PDB entry 5GJA | X-ray diffraction, 2.10 A resolution | chains A and F of the 8 polymer chains in the assembly

# Chain A (and F)
Name: 1-aminocyclopropane-1-carboxylate oxidase 2
Source organism: Arabidopsis thaliana
Notes: EC 1.14.17.4; chain F of this document is another copy of the same molecule, construct and numbering; everything in this record applies to it too
Reference sequence: Q41931 (ACCO2_ARATH); residue numbers follow UniProt; this construct covers 1-303
Sequence (303 residues; row label = number of the first residue in the row):
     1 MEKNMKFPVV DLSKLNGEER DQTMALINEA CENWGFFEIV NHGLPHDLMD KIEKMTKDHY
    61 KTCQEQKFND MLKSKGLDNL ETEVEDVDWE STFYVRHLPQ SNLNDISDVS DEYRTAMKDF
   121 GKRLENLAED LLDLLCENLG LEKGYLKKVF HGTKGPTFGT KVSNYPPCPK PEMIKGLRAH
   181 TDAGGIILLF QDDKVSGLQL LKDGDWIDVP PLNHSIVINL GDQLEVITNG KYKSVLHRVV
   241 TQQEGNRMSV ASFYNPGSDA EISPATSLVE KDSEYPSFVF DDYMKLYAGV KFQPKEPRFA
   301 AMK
Unresolved in the structure: 1-4 (chain F: 1-5)
Bound ions: Zn2+: His180, Asp182, His237 (together with pyridine-2-carboxylic acid)
Residues lining bound ligands: pyridine-2-carboxylic acid (6PC): Lys161, Leu177, His180, Asp182, Ile187, Leu189, Asn219, His237, Ala251, Phe253, Lys291
From the paper describing this entry:
  - Zn2+ coordination: His180, Asp182, His237
  - mutagenesis - K161A/A251L, K161A/F253A, H180A: abolished binding to pyridine-2-carboxylic acid
  - binding site for pyridine-2-carboxylic acid: Lys161, Ile187, Leu189, Ala251, Phe253, Lys291
  - mutagenesis - K161A: decreased binding to pyridine-2-carboxylic acid
  - mutagenesis - K161A: decreased catalytic activity
  - mutagenesis - K161A/A251L, K161A/F253A: abolished catalytic activity

# How chain A and chain F interact
Pairs across the interface - 11 pairs, chain A then chain F:
  Thr266(A) with Asp21(F); Ala25(F)
  Ser267(A) with Ala25(F)
  Val269(A) with Gln22(F); Ala25(F)
  Glu270(A) with Gln22(F); Ala25(F); Leu26(F); Glu29(F)
  Lys271(A) with Gln22(F)
  Asp272(A) with Gln22(F), hydrogen bond
Also at the interface, not in a pair above, chain A (7 interface residues in all): Lys143
Also at the interface, not in a pair above, chain F (6 interface residues in all): Glu270

# In short
7 residues of chain A face 6 of chain F across their interface; the contacts include 1 hydrogen bond. The
hydrogen-bonded pair is Asp272(A)-Gln22(F). The paper reports a binding site for pyridine-2-carboxylic acid at
Lys161(A), Ile187(A) and Leu189(A) among others; K161A/A251L, K161A/F253A and H180A of chain A abolish binding
to pyridine-2-carboxylic acid.
Both chains are 1-aminocyclopropane-1-carboxylate oxidase 2 (Arabidopsis thaliana). Entry 5GJA (Crystal
structure of Arabidopsis thaliana ACO2 in complex with 2-PA) was determined by X-ray diffraction together with
5GJ9 from the same study.
